2IUR - chains A and H of the 4 polymer chains in the assembly; structure by X-ray diffraction, 1.30 A resolution.

[Chain A]
Protein: Aromatic amine dehydrogenase alpha subunit
Source organism: Alcaligenes faecalis
Notes: EC 1.4.99.4
Chain sequence (361 residues; row label = number of the first residue in the row):
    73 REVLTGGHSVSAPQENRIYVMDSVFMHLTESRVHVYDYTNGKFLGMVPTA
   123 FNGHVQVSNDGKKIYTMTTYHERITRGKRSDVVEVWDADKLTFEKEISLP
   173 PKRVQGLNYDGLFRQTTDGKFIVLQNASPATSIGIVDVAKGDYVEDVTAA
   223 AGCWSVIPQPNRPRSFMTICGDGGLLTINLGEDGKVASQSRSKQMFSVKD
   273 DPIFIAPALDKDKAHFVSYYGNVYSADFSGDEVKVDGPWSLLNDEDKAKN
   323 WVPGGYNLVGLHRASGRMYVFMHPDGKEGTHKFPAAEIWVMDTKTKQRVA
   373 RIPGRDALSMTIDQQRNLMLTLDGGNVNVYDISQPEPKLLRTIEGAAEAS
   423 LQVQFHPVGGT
Unresolved in the structure: 433
Cystine bridges: Cys225-Cys242

[Chain H]
Protein: Aromatic amine dehydrogenase beta subunit
Source organism: Alcaligenes faecalis
Notes: EC 1.4.99.4
Chain sequence (135 residues; each row starts with the number of its first residue):
    48 AGGGGSSSGADHISLNPDLANEDEVNSCDYWRHCAVDGFLCSCCGGTTTT
    98 CPPGSTPSPISWIGTCHNPHDGKDYLISYHDCCGKTACGRCQCNTQTRER
   148 PGYEFFLHNDVNWCMANENSTFHCTTSVLVGLAKN
Unresolved in the structure: 48-58, 181-182
Cystine bridges: Cys75-Cys140, Cys81-Cys113, Cys88-Cys171, Cys90-Cys138, Cys91-Cys135, Cys98-Cys129, Cys130-Cys161
Covalently attached groups: covalent link Trp109-Trp160
Modified residues: Trp109 ((S)-2-amino-3-(6,7-dihydro-6-imino-7-oxo-1H-indol-3-yl)propanoic acid; TQQ)

[Interface between chain A and chain H]
Residue-residue contacts (65):
  Phe97(A) - Phe86(H)  hydrophobic
  Phe97(A) - Ala134(H)
  Phe97(A) - Gln139(H)
  Phe97(A) - Phe169(H)  hydrophobic
  Met98(A) - Phe86(H)  hydrophobic
  Met98(A) - Ala134(H)
  Met98(A) - Gly136(H)
  Thr101(A) - Thr133(H)
  Phe123(A) - Asn159(H)
  Phe123(A) - Ser167(H)
  Phe123(A) - Phe169(H)
  His143(A) - Asn166(H)  hydrogen bond
  His143(A) - Ser167(H)
  Ile146(A) - Asn166(H)  hydrogen bond (backbone-side chain)
  Ile146(A) - Thr168(H)  hydrogen bond (backbone-side chain)
  Thr147(A) - Gly131(H)
  Thr147(A) - Thr133(H)
  Thr147(A) - Asn166(H)  hydrogen bond (backbone-side chain)
  Arg148(A) - Asn166(H)
  Arg151(A) - Met162(H)  hydrogen bond (side chain-backbone)
  Arg151(A) - Ser167(H)
  Gln177(A) - Val158(H)
  Gln177(A) - Asn159(H)  hydrogen bond (backbone-backbone)
  Gln177(A) - Met162(H)
  Gln177(A) - Ser167(H)  hydrogen bond
  Gly178(A) - Asp157(H)
  Gly178(A) - Val158(H)
  Leu179(A) - Asp157(H)  hydrogen bond (backbone-backbone)
  Tyr181(A) - Asp157(H)  hydrogen bond
  Ala199(A) - Phe152(H)  hydrophobic
  Ala199(A) - Met162(H)
  Ser200(A) - Ala163(H)
  Pro201(A) - Ile107(H)
  Pro201(A) - Phe152(H)
  Pro201(A) - Phe153(H)  hydrophobic
  Pro201(A) - Trp160(H)  hydrophobic
  Pro201(A) - Met162(H)  hydrophobic
  Trp226(A) - Gly149(H)
  Trp226(A) - Tyr150(H)
  Trp226(A) - Phe152(H)  hydrophobic
  Trp226(A) - Val158(H)  hydrophobic
  Ile241(A) - Tyr150(H)  hydrophobic
  Gly243(A) - Tyr150(H)
  Phe268(A) - Tyr150(H)
  Val270(A) - Glu151(H)
  Pro274(A) - Arg147(H)
  Pro274(A) - Tyr150(H)
  Ile275(A) - Pro148(H)
  Ile275(A) - Tyr150(H)  hydrogen bond (backbone-side chain)
  Ile277(A) - Pro148(H)  hydrophobic
  Ile277(A) - Tyr150(H)  hydrophobic
  Tyr291(A) - Glu146(H)  hydrogen bond (side chain-backbone)
  Tyr291(A) - Arg147(H)
  Tyr291(A) - Pro148(H)
  Tyr328(A) - Asn141(H)  hydrogen bond
  Tyr328(A) - Asp157(H)
  Glu350(A) - Arg145(H)  hydrogen bond (side chain-backbone)
  Glu350(A) - Arg147(H)  salt bridge
  Gly351(A) - Gln143(H)
  His353(A) - Gln143(H)
  His353(A) - Glu146(H)  salt bridge
  Lys354(A) - Gln143(H)  hydrogen bond
  Lys354(A) - Glu146(H)  salt bridge
  Lys354(A) - Asn156(H)  hydrogen bond
  Lys354(A) - Asp157(H)  salt bridge
Also at the interface, not in a pair above, chain A (36 interface residues in all): Thr141, Val176, Thr203, Gly224, Cys242, Tyr292
Also at the interface, not in a pair above, chain H (34 interface residues in all): Asp84, Lys132, Thr144, His155, Glu165

[Summary]
36 residues of chain A and 34 residues of chain H are in contact, with 15 hydrogen bonds and 4 salt bridges.
Among the polar pairs are Glu350(A)-Arg147(H), His353(A)-Glu146(H) and Lys354(A)-Glu146(H).
Here chain A is Aromatic amine dehydrogenase alpha subunit and chain H is Aromatic amine dehydrogenase beta
subunit, both from Alcaligenes faecalis. Entry 2IUR (Crystal structure of N-quinol form of aromatic amine
dehydrogenase (aadh) from alcaligenes faecalis, form A cocrystal) was determined by X-ray diffraction,
deposited together with 2HXC, 2IUP, 2IUQ and 2IUV.
